Entry 4YYJ (X-ray diffraction, 1.85 A resolution); this record covers chains A and B of the 3 polymer chains in the assembly.

[Chain A (and B)]
Molecule: Bromodomain-containing protein 9
Source organism: Homo sapiens
Notes: fragment: bromodomain; chain B of this document is another copy of the same molecule, construct and numbering; everything in this record applies to it too
UniProt: Q9H8M2 (BRD9_HUMAN), isoform Q9H8M2-1; residues 17-123 here = UniProt positions 17-123
Amino-acid sequence (108 residues; row label = number of the first residue in the row):
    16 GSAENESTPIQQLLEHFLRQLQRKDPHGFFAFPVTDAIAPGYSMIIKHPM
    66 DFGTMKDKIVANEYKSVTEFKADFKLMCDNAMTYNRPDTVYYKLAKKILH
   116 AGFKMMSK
Disordered / not traced: 16-21, 123
Differences from the reference sequence: expression tag (16)
From the paper describing this entry:
  - conformationally variable residues (side-chain flip): Phe45
  - specificity-determining residues: Met92, Tyr106
  - specificity-determining residues: Phe44 (proposed by the authors, not directly observed)

[Interface between chain A and chain B]
Residue-residue contacts - 8 pairs, chain A then chain B:
  Ile60(A) with Arg101(B); Asp103(B)
  Thr98(A) with Arg101(B), hydrogen bond (backbone-side chain)
  Tyr99(A) with Arg101(B)
  Arg101(A) with Ile60(B); Thr98(B), hydrogen bond (side chain-backbone); Tyr99(B)
  Asp103(A) with Ile60(B)

[Summary]
The chain A/chain B interface involves 5 residues from each chain, with 2 hydrogen bonds. The hydrogen-bonded
pair is Thr98(A)-Arg101(B). The paper reports specificity determinants Met92(A), Tyr106(A) and Phe44(A);
conformational variability at Phe45(A).
Chain A and chain B are both Bromodomain-containing protein 9 (Homo sapiens); the structure, Crystal structure
of BRD9 Bromodomain bound to a butyryllysine peptide, was determined by X-ray diffraction (same publication as
4YY6, 4YYD, 4YYI, 4YYK, 4YYM and 4YYN).
